PDB entry 9MDP | electron microscopy, 7.01 A resolution (low resolution: residue-level contacts below are approximate; hydrogen-bond / salt-bridge calls are withheld) | chains C and D of the 4 polymer chains in the assembly

== Chain C (and D) ==
Name: Adp-ribosyltransferase binding component
Source organism: Clostridioides difficile R20291
Notes: chain D of this document is another copy of the same molecule, construct and numbering; everything in this record applies to it too
UniProtKB: A0A9R0BM17 (A0A9R0BM17_CLODR); numbering as in UniProt (aligned over 1-876)
Amino-acid sequence (876 residues; row label = number of the first residue in the row):
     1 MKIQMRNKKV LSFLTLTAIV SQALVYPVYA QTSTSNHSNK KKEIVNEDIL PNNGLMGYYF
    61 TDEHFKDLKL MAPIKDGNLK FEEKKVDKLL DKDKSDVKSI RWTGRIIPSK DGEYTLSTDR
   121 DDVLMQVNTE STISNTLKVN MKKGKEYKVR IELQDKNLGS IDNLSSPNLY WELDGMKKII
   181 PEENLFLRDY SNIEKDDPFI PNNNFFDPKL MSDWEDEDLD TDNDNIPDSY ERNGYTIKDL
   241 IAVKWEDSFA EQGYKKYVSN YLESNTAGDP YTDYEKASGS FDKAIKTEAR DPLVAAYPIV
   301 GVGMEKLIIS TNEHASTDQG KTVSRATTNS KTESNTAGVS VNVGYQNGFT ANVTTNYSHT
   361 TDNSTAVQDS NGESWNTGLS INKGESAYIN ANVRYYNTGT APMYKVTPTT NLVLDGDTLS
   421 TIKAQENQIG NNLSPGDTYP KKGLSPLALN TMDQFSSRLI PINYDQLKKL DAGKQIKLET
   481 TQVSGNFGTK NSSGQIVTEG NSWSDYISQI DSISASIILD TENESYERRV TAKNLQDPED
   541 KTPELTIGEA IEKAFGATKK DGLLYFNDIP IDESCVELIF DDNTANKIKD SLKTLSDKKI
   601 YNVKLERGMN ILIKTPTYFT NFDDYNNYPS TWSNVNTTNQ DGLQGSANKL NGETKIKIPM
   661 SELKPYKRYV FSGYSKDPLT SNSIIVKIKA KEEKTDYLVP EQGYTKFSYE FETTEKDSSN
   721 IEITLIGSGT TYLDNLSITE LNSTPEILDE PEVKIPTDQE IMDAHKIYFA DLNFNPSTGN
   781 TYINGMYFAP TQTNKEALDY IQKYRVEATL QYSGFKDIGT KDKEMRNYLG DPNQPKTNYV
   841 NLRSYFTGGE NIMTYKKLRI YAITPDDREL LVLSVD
Disordered / not traced: 1-217, 316-318, 452-456, 749-876
Ion coordination: Ca2+ site 1: Asp220, Asp224, Ile226, Glu231; Ca2+ site 2: Asp224, Glu231, Glu263, Thr266, Asp273; Ca2+ site 3: Asn621, Asp623, Ser646, Asp734

== Chain C / chain D interface ==
Pairs across the interface (19):
  Pro270(C) with Gln495(D)
  Thr418(C) with Ser445(D)
  Thr421(C) with Thr451(D)
  Thr481(C) with Tyr439(D)
  Gln482(C) with Gly430(D)
  Ser504(C) with Asn432(D)
  Asp505(C) with Tyr404(D); Asn432(D); Ile496(D)
  Tyr506(C) with Gln495(D)
  Ser508(C) with Ser434(D)
  Gln509(C) with Lys283(D)
  Pro538(C) with Gln252(D); Tyr254(D)
  Glu539(C) with Ile237(D); Lys238(D); Asp239(D); Tyr254(D)
  Lys541(C) with Asp239(D)
Interface residues without a listed pair, chain C (15 interface residues in all): Asn223, Gln536
Interface residues without a listed pair, chain D (18 interface residues in all): Leu240, Gly253, Ser493

== Overview ==
The interface between chain C and chain D involves 15 residues on one side and 18 on the other. Asp220(C),
Asp224(C), Ile226(C) and Glu231(C) coordinate Ca2+ site 1. Asp224(C), Glu231(C), Glu263(C), Thr266(C) and
Asp273(C) coordinate Ca2+ site 2.
Chain C and chain D are both Adp-ribosyltransferase binding component (Clostridioides difficile R20291); the
structure, Clostridioides difficile Transferase B Component Tetramer, was determined by electron microscopy
together with 9MDI, 9MDJ, 9MDL, 9MDN and 9MDR from the same study.
